Entry 1PH2 (X-ray diffraction, 3.10 A resolution); this record covers chains G and A of the 5 polymer chains in the assembly.

Chain G:
Molecule: 13-nt DNA strand
Sequence (13 nucleotides; row label = number of the first residue in the row):
     1 GGGGTTTTGG GGT
Disordered / not traced: 13
Bound ions: Na+ site 1: DG1, DG12 (shared with 3 residues of chain H); Na+ site 2: DG2, DG11 (shared with 2 residues of chain H); Na+ site 3: DG3, DG10 (shared with 3 residues of chain H); Na+ site 4: DG4, DT7, DG9 (shared with 1 residue of chain H)

Chain A:
Molecule: Telomere-binding protein alpha subunit
From: Sterkiella nova
UniProtKB: P29549 (TEBA_OXYNO); residues 36-494 here = UniProt positions 36-494
Amino-acid sequence (459 residues; each row starts with the number of its first residue):
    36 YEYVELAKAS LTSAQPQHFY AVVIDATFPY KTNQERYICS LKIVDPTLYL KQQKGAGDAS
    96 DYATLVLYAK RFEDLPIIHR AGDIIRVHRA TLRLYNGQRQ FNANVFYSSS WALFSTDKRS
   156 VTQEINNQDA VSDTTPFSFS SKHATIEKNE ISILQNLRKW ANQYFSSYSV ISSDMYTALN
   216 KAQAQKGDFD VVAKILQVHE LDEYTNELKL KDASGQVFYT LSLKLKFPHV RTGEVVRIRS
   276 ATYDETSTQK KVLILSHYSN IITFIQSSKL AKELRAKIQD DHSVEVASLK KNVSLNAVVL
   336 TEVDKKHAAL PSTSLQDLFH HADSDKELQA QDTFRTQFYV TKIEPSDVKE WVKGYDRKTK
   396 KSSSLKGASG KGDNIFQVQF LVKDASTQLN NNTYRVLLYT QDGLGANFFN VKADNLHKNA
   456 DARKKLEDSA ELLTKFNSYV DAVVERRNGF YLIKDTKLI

Chain G / chain A interface:
Contacting residue pairs (7; chain G residue first):
  DG3(G) with Lys-105(A), hydrogen bond to the phosphate
  DG4(G) with Arg-71(A), salt bridge to the phosphate; Lys-105(A), salt bridge to the phosphate; Phe-141(A), phosphate contact; Tyr-142(A), hydrogen bond to the base
  DT5(G) with Asn-139(A), hydrogen bond to the phosphate; Tyr-142(A), sugar contact
Other interface residues (no listed pair), chain G (4 interface residues in all): DT7

Summary:
4 residues of chain G and 5 residues of chain A are in contact; the contacts include 3 hydrogen bonds and 2
salt bridges. Among the polar pairs are DG4(G)/Tyr-142(A), DG3(G)/Lys-105(A) and DT5(G)/Asn-139(A). The Na+
site 1 is built by DG1(G) and DG12(G).
Here chain G is a 13-nt DNA strand and chain A is Telomere-binding protein alpha subunit (Sterkiella nova).
Entry 1PH2 (Crystal structure of the oxytricha nova telomere end-binding protein complexed with noncognate
ssdna ggggttttg) was determined by X-ray diffraction together with 1PA6, 1PH1, 1PH3, 1PH5, 1PH6, 1PH7 and 3
further entries from the same study.
